9BPU - chains C and B of the 3 polymer chains in the assembly; structure by electron microscopy, 3.26 A resolution.

[Chain C]
Molecule: Interferon lambda-4
Source organism: Homo sapiens
Reference sequence: K9M1U5 (IFNL4_HUMAN); numbering as in UniProt (aligned over 21-179)
Sequence (175 residues; numbered 16 to 190; the number before each row is that of its first residue):
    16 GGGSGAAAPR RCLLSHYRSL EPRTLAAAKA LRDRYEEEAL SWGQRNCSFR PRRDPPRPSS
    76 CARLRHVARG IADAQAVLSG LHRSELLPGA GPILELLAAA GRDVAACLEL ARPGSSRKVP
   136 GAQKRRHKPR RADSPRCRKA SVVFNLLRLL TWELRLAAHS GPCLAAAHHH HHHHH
Disordered / not traced: 16-22, 128-146, 180-190
Construct notes: expression tag (16-20, 180-190)
Disulfide bonds: Cys27-Cys122, Cys62-Cys152, Cys76-Cys178

[Chain B]
Molecule: Interferon lambda receptor 1
Source organism: Homo sapiens
Reference sequence: Q8IU57 (INLR1_HUMAN); residues 1-206 here correspond to UniProt positions 21-226 (UniProt number = residue number + 20)
Sequence (209 residues; each row starts with the number of its first residue):
     1 RPRLAPPQNV TLLSQNFSVY LTWLPGLGNP QDVTYFVAYQ SSPTRRRWRE VEECAGTKEL
    61 LCSMMCLKKQ DLYNKFKGRV RTVSPSSKSP WVESEYLDYL FEVEPAPPVL VLTQTEEILS
   121 ANATYQLPPC MPPLDLKYEV AFWKEGAGNK TLFPVTPHGQ PVQITLQPAA SEHHCLSART
   181 IYTFSVPKYS KFSKPTCFLL EVPEANAAA
Disordered / not traced: 1-5, 202-209
Construct notes: expression tag (207-209)
Swiss-Prot annotation at these positions:
  - glycosylation (N-linked (GlcNAc...) asparagine): Asn9, Asn16, Asn122, Asn149
Disulfide bonds: Cys54-Cys62, Cys175-Cys197
Glycans and other covalent adducts: N-acetylglucosamine (NAG) linked to Asn9, Asn122

[Interface between chain C and chain B]
Residue-residue contacts (26):
  Pro37(C) - Ser185(B)  hydrogen bond (backbone-side chain)
  Arg38(C) - Ser185(B)
  Leu40(C) - Phe184(B)
  Leu40(C) - Ser185(B)
  Ala41(C) - Ser185(B)  hydrogen bond (backbone-side chain)
  Lys44(C) - Phe101(B)
  Arg47(C) - Tyr73(B)  hydrogen bond (side chain-backbone)
  Arg47(C) - Lys75(B)
  Arg47(C) - Asp98(B)  salt bridge
  Glu51(C) - Ser42(B)
  Glu51(C) - Arg45(B)  salt bridge
  Leu55(C) - Arg45(B)
  Gln59(C) - Arg46(B)
  Phe64(C) - Thr44(B)
  Arg65(C) - Thr44(B)
  Arg65(C) - Arg47(B)
  Pro66(C) - Pro43(B)
  Pro66(C) - Asp71(B)
  Pro66(C) - Asn74(B)
  Phe159(C) - Pro43(B)  hydrophobic
  Phe159(C) - Asn74(B)
  Leu162(C) - Phe101(B)  hydrophobic
  Arg163(C) - Tyr73(B)
  Thr166(C) - Phe184(B)
  Trp167(C) - Tyr73(B)
  Trp167(C) - Pro133(B)
Other interface residues (no listed pair), chain C (20 interface residues in all): Ser34, Asp48, Arg170
Other interface residues (no listed pair), chain B (18 interface residues in all): Lys69, Asp135, Val186
From the paper, about this interface:
  - specific contacts: Pro37(C)-Ser185(B) (hydrogen bond), Arg38(C)-Ser185(B), Ala41(C)-Ser185(B) (hydrogen bond), Arg47(C)-Asp98(B)
  - interface residues, chain C: Asp48(C), Glu51(C), Leu55(C), Arg65(C), Pro66(C)
  - interface residues, chain B: Pro43(B), Ser185(B)

[Summary]
Chain C and chain B form an interface of 20 and 18 residues respectively, with 3 hydrogen bonds and 2 salt
bridges. Among the polar pairs are Arg47(C)-Asp98(B), Glu51(C)-Arg45(B) and Pro37(C)-Ser185(B). The authors
report hydrogen bonds between Pro37(C) and Ser185(B) and Ala41(C) and Ser185(B); contacts between Arg38(C) and
Ser185(B) and Arg47(C) and Asp98(B). From the paper: interface residues Asp48(C), Glu51(C) and Pro43(B) among
others.
Chain C is Interferon lambda-4 and chain B is Interferon lambda receptor 1, both from Homo sapiens; the
structure, Structure of the IFN-lambda4/IFN-lambdaR1/IL-10Rbeta receptor complex with an engineered
IL-10Rbeta, was determined by electron microscopy together with 9BPV from the same study.
